PDB entry 5XVQ | X-ray diffraction, 2.29 A resolution | chain A

# Chain A
Protein: Nicotinamide N-methyltransferase (NNMT)
From: Macaca mulatta
UniProt: F7ERX8 (F7ERX8_MACMU); residues 1-264 here = UniProt positions 1-264
Sequence (284 residues; each row starts with the number of its first residue; numbers below 1 keep their minus sign (Met-19 is residue -19)):
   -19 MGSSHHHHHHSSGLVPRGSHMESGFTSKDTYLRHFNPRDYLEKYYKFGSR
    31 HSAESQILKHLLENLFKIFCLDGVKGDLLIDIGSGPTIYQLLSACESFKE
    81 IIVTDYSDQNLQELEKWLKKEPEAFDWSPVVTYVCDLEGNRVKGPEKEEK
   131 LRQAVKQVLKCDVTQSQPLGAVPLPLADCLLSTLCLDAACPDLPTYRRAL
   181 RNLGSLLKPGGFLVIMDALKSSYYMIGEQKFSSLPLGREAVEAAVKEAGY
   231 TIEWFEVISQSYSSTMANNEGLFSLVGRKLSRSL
Not modelled in the structure: -19 to 4, 27-31, 262-264
Differences from the reference sequence: expression tag (-19 to 0)
Small-molecule neighbours:
  - 3-carbamoyl-1-methylpyridin-1-ium (8GC): Tyr20, Tyr24, Leu164, Asp167, Asp197, Ala198, Ser201, Tyr203, Tyr204, Ser213, Tyr242, Ala247
  - S-adenosylhomocysteine (SAH): Lys8, Tyr11, Phe15, Tyr20, Tyr25, Gly63, Ser64, Gly65, Pro66, Thr67, Tyr69, Gln70, Asp85, Tyr86, Ser87, Asn90, Cys141, Asp142, Val143, Thr144, Thr163, Leu164, Cys165, Ala169, Tyr204

# In short
Ligands of chain A: S-adenosylhomocysteine and 3-carbamoyl-1-methylpyridin-1-ium.
Chain A is Nicotinamide N-methyltransferase (NNMT) (Macaca mulatta); the structure, Crystal structure of
monkey Nicotinamide N-methyltransferase (NNMT) bound with end product, 1-methyl Nicotinamide (MNA), was
determined by X-ray diffraction, deposited together with 5XVK.
